PDB entry 5L7F | X-ray diffraction, 1.80 A resolution | chain A

== Chain A ==
Name: Macrophage metalloelastase
Organism: Homo sapiens
Notes: EC 3.4.24.65
UniProtKB: P39900 (MMP12_HUMAN); residue numbers follow UniProt; this construct covers 106-263
Chain sequence (159 residues; row label = number of the first residue in the row):
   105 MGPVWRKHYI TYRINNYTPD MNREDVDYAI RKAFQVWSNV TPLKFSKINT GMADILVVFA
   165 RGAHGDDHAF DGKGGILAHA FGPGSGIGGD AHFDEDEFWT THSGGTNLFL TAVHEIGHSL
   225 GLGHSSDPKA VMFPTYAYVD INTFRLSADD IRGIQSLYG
Not modelled in the structure: 105
Construct notes: initiating methionine (105); engineered mutation D171 (Phe in P39900), A241 (Lys in P39900)
Bound ions: Ca2+ site 1: D124, E199, E201; Ca2+ site 2: D158, G190, G192, D194; Zn2+ site 1: H168, D170, H183, H196; Ca2+ site 3: D175, G176, G178, I180, D198, E201; Zn2+ site 2: H218, H222, H228 (together with rxp470.1)
Small-molecule neighbours: cy5.5-peg2 / rxp470.1: H172, G178, G179, I180, L181, A182, H183, E201, L214, T215, H218, E219, H222, H228, P232, K233, A234, V235, F237, P238, T239, Y240, A241, Y242, V243, F248
Reported in the primary citation:
  - binding site for cy5.5-peg2: K233, R249
  - binding site for rxp470.1: G179, L181, P238, Y240

== In short ==
Ligands of chain A: cy5.5-peg2 / rxp470.1. The Ca2+ site 1 is built by D124, E199 and E201. D158, G190, G192
and D194 coordinate Ca2+ site 2. From the paper: a binding site for rxp470.1 at G179, L181 and P238 among
others; a binding site for cy5.5-peg2 at K233 and R249.
Chain A is Macrophage metalloelastase (Homo sapiens); the structure, Crystal structure of MMP12 mutant K421A
in complex with RXP470.1 conjugated with fluorophore Cy5,5 in space ..., was determined by X-ray diffraction
together with 5L79 from the same study.
